Entry 3CD8 (X-ray diffraction, 2.00 A resolution); this record covers chain A.

== Chain A ==
Protein: Hepatocyte growth factor receptor
From: Homo sapiens
Notes: EC 2.7.10.1; fragment: protein kinase domain, c-Met kinase domain
Reference sequence: P08581 (MET_HUMAN); residues 1048-1350 here = UniProt positions 1048-1350
Chain sequence (310 residues; row label = number of the first residue in the row):
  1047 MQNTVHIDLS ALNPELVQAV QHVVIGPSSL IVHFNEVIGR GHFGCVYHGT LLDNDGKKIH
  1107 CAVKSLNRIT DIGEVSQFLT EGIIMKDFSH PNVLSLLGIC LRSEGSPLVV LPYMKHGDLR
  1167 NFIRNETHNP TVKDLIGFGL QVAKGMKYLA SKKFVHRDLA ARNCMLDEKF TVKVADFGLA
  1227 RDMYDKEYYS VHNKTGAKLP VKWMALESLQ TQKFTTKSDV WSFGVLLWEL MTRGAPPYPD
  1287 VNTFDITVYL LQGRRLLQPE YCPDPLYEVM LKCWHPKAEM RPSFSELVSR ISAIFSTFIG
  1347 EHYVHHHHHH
Not modelled in the structure: 1047-1053, 1098-1103, 1116-1118, 1147-1151, 1239, 1347-1356
Differences from the reference sequence: initiating methionine (1047); variant Leu1272 (Val in P08581); expression tag (1351-1356)
Residues lining bound ligands: L5G (7-methoxy-4-[(6-phenyl[1,2,4]triazolo[4,3-b]pyridazin-3-yl)methoxy]quinoline): Ile1084, Gly1085, Val1092, Ala1108, Leu1140, Leu1157, Pro1158, Tyr1159, Met1160, Lys1161, Asp1164, Arg1208, Asn1209, Met1211, Ala1221, Asp1222, Ala1226, Tyr1230
UniProt features mapped onto this chain:
  - active site: Asp1204 (Proton acceptor)
  - binding site (ATP): Ile1084 to Val1092, Lys1110
  - modified residue: Tyr1230 (Phosphotyrosine), Tyr1234 (Phosphotyrosine), Tyr1235 (Phosphotyrosine), Thr1289 (Phosphothreonine), Tyr1349 (Phosphotyrosine)
  - natural variant: Val1092 (V1092I: In RCCP), His1094 (H1094L: In RCCP; H1094R: In RCCP; H1094Y: In RCCP), His1106 (H1106D: In RCCP), Met1131 (M1131T: In RCCP), Thr1173 (T1173I: In HCC), Val1188 (V1188L: In RCCP), Leu1195 (L1195V: In RCCP), Val1220 (V1220I: In RCCP), Asp1228 (D1228H: In RCCP; D1228N: In RCCP), Tyr1230 (Y1230C: In RCCP; Y1230D: In RCCP; Y1230H: In RCCP), Tyr1234 (Y1234C: In DA11), Lys1244 (K1244R: In HCC), 2 further natural variant entries in UniProt
  - mutagenesis: Tyr1234 (Y1234F: Complete loss of kinase activity and of ligand-induced ubiquitination. Alters interaction with PTPN1 and PTPN2. Loss of interaction with PTPN1 and PTPN2; when associated with F-1235), Tyr1235 (Y1235F: Complete loss of kinase activity. Alters interaction with PTPN1 and PTPN2. Loss of interaction with PTPN1 and PTPN2; when associated with F-1234), Tyr1313 (Y1313F: No effect on ligand-induced CBL-mediated ubiquitination; when associated with F-1349, F-1356 and F-1365), Tyr1349 (Y1349F: No effect on ligand-induced CBL-mediated ubiquitination; when associated with F-1313, F-1356 and F-1365)

== Overview ==
Ligands of chain A: compound L5G. Curated annotation (UniProt) lists active-site residue Asp1204, 10
ATP-binding residues and 4 mutagenesis sites.
Chain A is Hepatocyte growth factor receptor (Homo sapiens); the structure, X-ray Structure of c-Met with
triazolopyridazine Inhibitor, was determined by X-ray diffraction (same publication as 3CCN).
